8IUJ - chains 7C and C1 of the 60 polymer chains in the assembly; structure by electron microscopy, 3.06 A resolution.

# Chain 7C
Name: COX7c
Source organism: Euglena gracilis
Sequence (171 residues; each row starts with the number of its first residue):
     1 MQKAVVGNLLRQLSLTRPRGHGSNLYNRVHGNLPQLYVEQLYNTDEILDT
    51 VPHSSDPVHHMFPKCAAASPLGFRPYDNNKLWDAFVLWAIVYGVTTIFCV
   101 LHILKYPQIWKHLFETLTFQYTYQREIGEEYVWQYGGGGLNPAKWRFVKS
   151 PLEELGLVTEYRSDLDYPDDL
Not modelled in the structure: 1-20

# Chain C1
Name: Cytochrome c oxidase subunit 1
Source organism: Euglena gracilis
Notes: EC 7.1.1.9
UniProt: Q34463 (Q34463_EUGGR); numbering as in UniProt (aligned over 1-495)
Sequence (495 residues; each row starts with the number of its first residue):
     1 MINNIMHMINKYTLTTSHKIIGILYGYMGYIAGILGYIISMLIRMELNTQ
    51 GLAIVRKVKEVTIYNNWITIHGLIMLFVFIMPVGIGFYGNYLIPMLIGTS
   101 ELSMPRMNGISFWMLIVGVVIFVISNVLMSKPISSGWTLYPPLSTRDADN
   151 IGVNIDLSLLVVHVLGISSTIGSVNYITTNKYNRHVGLTFMNINIYNFSI
   201 IVTSILLIGSLPILGVAITGLLLDRNINSTIYDVIGDPVLYQHLFWFFGH
   251 PEVYVIILPVFGLTSLILTSIIHKDIFGREGMMYCIISIGVVGYFVWAHH
   301 MFTVGLDIDSRSYFSIATSIISIPTSVKMFSYINTWASGRGFRGNNSSWS
   351 FFSFLICFCFGGFTGLLLSSGSLDIMLHDTYFVVGHFHTVLSLAATFGLL
   401 IAHYFFLPIIFSYSIFESFSFYHTFLLLVGALLVFYPMHLAGLSGMARRV
   451 PEYADIFIPFMTVGFHGTFLLIFSTLTFIRSYFQFLSHINHSNYL
Metal / ion sites: heme a Fe site 1: His71, His388; Cu ion: His250, His299, His300; Mg2+: Asp379 (shared with 1 residue of chain C2); heme a Fe site 2 near His386 (its only coordinating residue here)
Ligand contacts:
  - 1,2-Distearoyl-sn-glycerophosphoethanolamine (3PE), molecule 1: Met6, Ile9, Asn10, Thr13, Leu14, Trp113, Ile116, Val117, Val120, Ile124
  - 1,2-Distearoyl-sn-glycerophosphoethanolamine (3PE), molecule 2: Gly209, His243, Phe247, Tyr294, Phe295, Trp297, Leu306, Asp307, Ser310, Tyr313, Phe314
  - 1,2-Distearoyl-sn-glycerophosphoethanolamine (3PE), molecule 3: Asp309, Ser312, Tyr313
  - 1,2-Distearoyl-sn-glycerophosphoethanolamine (3PE), molecule 4: Phe419, Tyr422, Phe473, Leu476, Thr477, Arg480
  - heme a (HEA), molecule 1: Tyr30, Gly33, Ile34, Tyr37, Ser40, Met41, Ile43, Arg44, Leu47, Tyr64, Ile68, His71, Gly72, Met75, Leu76, Phe79, Ile80, Gly136, Trp137, Tyr381, Val384, Phe387, His388, Leu391, Ser392, Thr396, Leu399, Leu400, Leu427, Val434, Phe435, Met438, Arg448, Arg449, Val450, Leu471, Thr475, Phe478
  - heme a (HEA), molecule 2: Trp137, Thr138, Trp246, Val253, Tyr254, Ile256, Ile257, His299, His300, Ser322, Thr325, Ser326, Met329, Phe330, Phe358, Gly362, Phe363, Gly365, Leu366, Leu368, Ser369, Asp374, His378, Val383, His386, Phe387, Val390, Leu391, Arg448
  - 1,2-diacyl-sn-glycero-3-phosphocholine (PC1), molecule 1: Met104, Pro105, Arg106, Met107, His163, Gly166, Ile167, Thr170, Ile171, Val174, Leu211, Pro212, Gly215
  - 1,2-diacyl-sn-glycero-3-phosphocholine (PC1), molecule 2: His163, Gly215, Thr219, Leu223, Ile227
  - 1,2-diacyl-sn-glycero-3-phosphocholine (PC1), molecule 3: Trp349, Phe352, Ser353, Phe421, Thr424, Phe425, Leu428
  - S12 (O-[(S)-hydroxy{[(2S)-2-hydroxy-3-(octadec-9-enoyloxy)propyl]oxy}phosphoryl]-L-serine): Ile316, Ser319, Ile320, Ile323

# Chain 7C / chain C1 interface
Residue-residue contacts (82; chain 7C residue first):
  Asp45(7C) - His7(C1)  salt bridge
  Leu48(7C) - Asn10(C1)
  Met61(7C) - Lys19(C1)
  Met61(7C) - Ile23(C1)  hydrophobic
  Phe62(7C) - Ile23(C1)  hydrophobic
  Phe62(7C) - Ile410(C1)  hydrophobic
  Phe62(7C) - Phe411(C1)  hydrophobic
  Cys65(7C) - Phe411(C1)
  Cys65(7C) - Tyr413(C1)
  Ala68(7C) - Tyr413(C1)
  Ser69(7C) - Ser412(C1)  hydrogen bond
  Ser69(7C) - Tyr413(C1)  hydrogen bond (backbone-side chain)
  Gly72(7C) - His488(C1)
  Phe73(7C) - Tyr413(C1)  hydrogen bond (backbone-side chain)
  Phe73(7C) - His488(C1)
  Arg74(7C) - Tyr413(C1)
  Arg74(7C) - Phe485(C1)
  Arg74(7C) - Leu486(C1)
  Arg74(7C) - Ser487(C1)  hydrogen bond (side chain-backbone)
  Arg74(7C) - His488(C1)
  Pro75(7C) - Tyr413(C1)
  Pro75(7C) - Leu486(C1)
  Tyr76(7C) - Leu486(C1)  hydrogen bond (backbone-backbone)
  Tyr76(7C) - Ser487(C1)
  Tyr76(7C) - His488(C1)  hydrogen bond (backbone-backbone)
  Asn78(7C) - Phe483(C1)
  Asn78(7C) - Ser487(C1)  hydrogen bond
  Asn78(7C) - Asn490(C1)  hydrogen bond
  Leu87(7C) - Phe483(C1)  hydrophobic
  Leu87(7C) - Ser487(C1)
  Ile90(7C) - Tyr27(C1)  hydrogen bond (backbone-side chain)
  Val91(7C) - Ile479(C1)  hydrophobic
  Tyr92(7C) - Ile479(C1)  hydrophobic
  Tyr92(7C) - Arg480(C1)
  Val94(7C) - Ile31(C1)  hydrophobic
  Thr95(7C) - Ile34(C1)
  Phe98(7C) - Leu35(C1)  hydrophobic
  Phe98(7C) - Val127(C1)  hydrophobic
  Cys99(7C) - Ile38(C1)  hydrophobic
  Leu101(7C) - Val127(C1)  hydrophobic
  Lys105(7C) - Val127(C1)
  Lys105(7C) - Met129(C1)
  Tyr106(7C) - Met129(C1)
  Tyr106(7C) - Pro132(C1)
  Ile109(7C) - Ile54(C1)  hydrophobic
  Ile109(7C) - Ile63(C1)  hydrophobic
  Ile109(7C) - Trp67(C1)  hydrophobic
  His112(7C) - Ala53(C1)
  His112(7C) - Ile54(C1)
  His112(7C) - Arg56(C1)  hydrogen bond
  Glu115(7C) - Arg56(C1)  salt bridge
  Thr116(7C) - Ala53(C1)
  Thr116(7C) - Arg56(C1)
  Leu117(7C) - Met45(C1)  hydrophobic
  Tyr121(7C) - Gly51(C1)  hydrogen bond (side chain-backbone)
  Tyr121(7C) - Ala53(C1)  hydrophobic
  Tyr121(7C) - Arg56(C1)
  Tyr123(7C) - Gly51(C1)
  Val132(7C) - Ile458(C1)  hydrophobic
  Gln134(7C) - Pro459(C1)
  Gln134(7C) - Thr462(C1)  hydrogen bond (backbone-side chain)
  Tyr135(7C) - Pro459(C1)
  Tyr135(7C) - Thr462(C1)  hydrogen bond (backbone-side chain)
  Tyr135(7C) - Val463(C1)
  Tyr135(7C) - His466(C1)
  Gly136(7C) - Pro459(C1)
  Gly138(7C) - Leu440(C1)
  Gly138(7C) - Pro459(C1)
  Gly138(7C) - Phe460(C1)
  Gly139(7C) - Ile456(C1)
  Gly139(7C) - Phe460(C1)
  Leu140(7C) - Asp455(C1)
  Leu140(7C) - Ile456(C1)  hydrogen bond (backbone-backbone)
  Asp166(7C) - Arg56(C1)
  Tyr167(7C) - Arg56(C1)
  Tyr167(7C) - Lys57(C1)  hydrogen bond (backbone-side chain)
  Pro168(7C) - Gly51(C1)
  Pro168(7C) - Arg56(C1)
  Asp169(7C) - Lys57(C1)  salt bridge
  Asp170(7C) - Val58(C1)
  Leu171(7C) - Leu52(C1)  hydrophobic
  Leu171(7C) - Val58(C1)  hydrophobic
Interface residues without a listed pair, chain 7C (53 interface residues in all): Ile47, Pro63, Asp77, Trp88, Ala89, His102, Trp110, Leu113, Trp133
Interface residues without a listed pair, chain C1 (55 interface residues in all): Lys11, Ile20, Ile39, Leu42, Gln50, Val55, Tyr91, Leu128, Ser130, Leu433, Tyr482, Ile489

# Overview
Chain 7C and chain C1 form an interface of 53 and 55 residues respectively; the contacts include 15 hydrogen
bonds and 3 salt bridges. Polar pairs include Asp45(7C)-His7(C1), Glu115(7C)-Arg56(C1) and
Asp169(7C)-Lys57(C1).
Here chain 7C is COX7c and chain C1 is Cytochrome c oxidase subunit 1, both from Euglena gracilis. Entry 8IUJ
(Cryo-EM structure of Euglena gracilis super-complex III2+IV2, composite) was determined by electron
microscopy.
